PDB entry 6OVR | X-ray diffraction, 2.84 A resolution | chains D and E of the 9 polymer chains in the assembly

# Chain D
Name: DNA-directed RNA polymerase subunit beta'
Organism: Thermus thermophilus (strain HB8 / ATCC 27634 / DSM 579)
Notes: EC 2.7.7.6
UniProt: Q8RQE8 (RPOC_THET8); residues 1-1524 here = UniProt positions 1-1524
Chain sequence (1524 residues; each row starts with the number of its first residue):
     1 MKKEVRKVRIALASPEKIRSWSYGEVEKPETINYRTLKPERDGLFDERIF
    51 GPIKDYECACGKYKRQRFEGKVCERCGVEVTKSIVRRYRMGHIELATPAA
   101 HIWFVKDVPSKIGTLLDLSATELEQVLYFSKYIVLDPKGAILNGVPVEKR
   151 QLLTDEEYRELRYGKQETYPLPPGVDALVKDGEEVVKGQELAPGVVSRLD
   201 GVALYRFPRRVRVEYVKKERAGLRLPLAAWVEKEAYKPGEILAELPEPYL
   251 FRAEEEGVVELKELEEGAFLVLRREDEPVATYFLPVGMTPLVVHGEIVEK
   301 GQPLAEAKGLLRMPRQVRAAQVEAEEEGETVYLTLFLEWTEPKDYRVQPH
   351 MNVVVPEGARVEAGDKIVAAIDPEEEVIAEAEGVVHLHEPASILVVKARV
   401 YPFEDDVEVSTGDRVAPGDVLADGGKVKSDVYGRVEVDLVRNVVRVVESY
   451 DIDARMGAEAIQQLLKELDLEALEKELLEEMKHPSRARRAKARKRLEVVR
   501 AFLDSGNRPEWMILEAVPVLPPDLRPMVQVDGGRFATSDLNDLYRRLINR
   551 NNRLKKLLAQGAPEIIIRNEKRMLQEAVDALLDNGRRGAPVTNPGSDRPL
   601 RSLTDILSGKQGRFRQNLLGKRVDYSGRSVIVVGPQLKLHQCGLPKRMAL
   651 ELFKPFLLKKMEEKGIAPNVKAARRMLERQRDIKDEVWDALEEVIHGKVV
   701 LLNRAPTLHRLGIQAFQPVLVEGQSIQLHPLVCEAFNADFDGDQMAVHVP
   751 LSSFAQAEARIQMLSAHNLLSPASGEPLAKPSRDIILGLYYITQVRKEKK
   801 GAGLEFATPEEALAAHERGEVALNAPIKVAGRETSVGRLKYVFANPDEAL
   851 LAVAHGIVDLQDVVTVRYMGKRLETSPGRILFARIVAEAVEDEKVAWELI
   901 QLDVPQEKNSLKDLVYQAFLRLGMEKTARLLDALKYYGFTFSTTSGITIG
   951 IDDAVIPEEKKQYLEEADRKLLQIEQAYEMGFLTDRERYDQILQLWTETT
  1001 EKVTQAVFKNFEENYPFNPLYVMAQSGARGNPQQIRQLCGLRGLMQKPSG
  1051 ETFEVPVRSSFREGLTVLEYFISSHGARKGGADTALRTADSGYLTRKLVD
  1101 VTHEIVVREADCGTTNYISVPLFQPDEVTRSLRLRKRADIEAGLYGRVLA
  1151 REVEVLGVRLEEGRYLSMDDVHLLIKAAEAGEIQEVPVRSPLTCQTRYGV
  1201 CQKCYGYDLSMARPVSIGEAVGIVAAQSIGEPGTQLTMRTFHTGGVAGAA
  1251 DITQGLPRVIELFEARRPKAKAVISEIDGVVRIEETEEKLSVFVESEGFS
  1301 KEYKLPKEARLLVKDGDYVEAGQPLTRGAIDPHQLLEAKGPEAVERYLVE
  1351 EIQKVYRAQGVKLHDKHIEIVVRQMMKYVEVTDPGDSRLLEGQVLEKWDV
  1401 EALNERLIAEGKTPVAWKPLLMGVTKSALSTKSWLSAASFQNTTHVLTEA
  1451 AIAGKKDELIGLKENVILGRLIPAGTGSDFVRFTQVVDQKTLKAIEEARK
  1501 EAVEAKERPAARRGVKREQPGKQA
Unresolved in the structure: 1-2, 1238-1253, 1503-1524
Ion coordination: Zn2+ site 1: Cys58, Cys60, Cys73, Cys76; Mg2+ site 1: Asp739, Asp741, Asp743 (shared with 1 residue of chain I); Mg2+ site 2: Lys840 (shared with 1 residue of chain B); Zn2+ site 2: Cys1112, Cys1194, Cys1201, Cys1204
Small-molecule neighbours: pyrophosphate (POP): Asn737, Asp739, Arg1029

# Chain E
Name: DNA-directed RNA polymerase subunit omega
Organism: Thermus thermophilus (strain HB8 / ATCC 27634 / DSM 579)
Notes: EC 2.7.7.6
UniProt: Q8RQE7 (RPOZ_THET8); numbering as in UniProt (aligned over 1-99)
Chain sequence (99 residues; each row starts with the number of its first residue):
     1 MAEPGIDKLFGMVDSKYRLTVVVAKRAQQLLRHGFKNTVLEPEERPKMQT
    51 LEGLFDDPNAVTWAMKELLTGRLVFGENLVPEDRLQKEMERLYPVEREE
Unresolved in the structure: 1, 96-99

# Chain D / chain E interface
Residue-residue contacts (94):
  His640(D) - Ala2(E)
  Asp689(D) - Leu51(E)
  Glu693(D) - Met48(E)
  Glu693(D) - Thr50(E)  hydrogen bond
  His696(D) - Met48(E)
  His696(D) - Asp57(E)  salt bridge
  His696(D) - Asn59(E)  hydrogen bond (backbone-side chain)
  Gly697(D) - Asn59(E)
  Lys698(D) - Asn59(E)
  Ser753(D) - Ala24(E)
  Ser753(D) - Leu31(E)
  Phe754(D) - Ala24(E)  hydrophobic
  Phe754(D) - Gln28(E)
  Ala757(D) - Thr20(E)
  Ala757(D) - Ala24(E)  hydrophobic
  Glu758(D) - Thr20(E)
  Arg760(D) - Glu3(E)  salt bridge
  Arg760(D) - Asn59(E)  hydrogen bond
  Arg760(D) - Val61(E)
  Arg760(D) - Thr62(E)  hydrogen bond
  Ile761(D) - Phe10(E)  hydrophobic
  Ile761(D) - Leu19(E)  hydrophobic
  Ile761(D) - Thr20(E)
  Gln762(D) - Tyr17(E)
  Gln762(D) - Thr20(E)
  Leu764(D) - Ala2(E)  hydrophobic
  Leu764(D) - Glu3(E)
  Ala766(D) - Ala2(E)  hydrophobic
  His767(D) - Glu3(E)  hydrogen bond (side chain-backbone)
  His767(D) - Ile6(E)
  Gly923(D) - Asp7(E)
  Met924(D) - Ile6(E)  hydrophobic
  Met924(D) - Asp7(E)  hydrogen bond (backbone-side chain)
  Glu925(D) - Glu3(E)
  Glu925(D) - Pro4(E)
  Glu925(D) - Gly5(E)  hydrogen bond (side chain-backbone)
  Glu925(D) - Ile6(E)
  Glu925(D) - Asp7(E)  hydrogen bond (backbone-side chain)
  Asp1208(D) - Lys16(E)  salt bridge
  Met1211(D) - Lys16(E)  hydrogen bond
  Arg1213(D) - Phe10(E)
  Ser1216(D) - Ser15(E)
  Ser1216(D) - Lys16(E)  hydrogen bond (side chain-backbone)
  Ser1216(D) - Tyr17(E)
  Ile1217(D) - Ser15(E)  hydrogen bond (backbone-side chain)
  Ile1217(D) - Tyr17(E)
  Gly1218(D) - Tyr17(E)
  Glu1219(D) - Tyr17(E)  hydrogen bond
  Gly1475(D) - Tyr17(E)
  Thr1476(D) - Tyr17(E)
  Thr1476(D) - Thr20(E)
  Phe1480(D) - Asp14(E)
  Phe1480(D) - Arg18(E)  hydrogen bond (backbone-side chain)
  Phe1480(D) - Glu77(E)
  Val1481(D) - Ser15(E)
  Val1481(D) - Arg18(E)
  Val1481(D) - Val21(E)
  Arg1482(D) - Val21(E)
  Arg1482(D) - Lys25(E)  hydrogen bond (backbone-side chain)
  Phe1483(D) - Lys25(E)
  Phe1483(D) - Glu77(E)
  Thr1484(D) - Arg18(E)  hydrogen bond
  Thr1484(D) - Val22(E)
  Thr1484(D) - Lys25(E)  hydrogen bond (backbone-side chain)
  Thr1484(D) - Gly76(E)
  Gln1485(D) - Val74(E)
  Gln1485(D) - Phe75(E)
  Gln1485(D) - Gly76(E)  hydrogen bond (backbone-backbone)
  Gln1485(D) - Asn78(E)
  Gln1485(D) - Leu79(E)  hydrogen bond (side chain-backbone)
  Gln1485(D) - Val80(E)  hydrogen bond (side chain-backbone)
  Gln1485(D) - Glu82(E)
  Val1486(D) - Val22(E)
  Val1486(D) - Arg26(E)
  Val1486(D) - Gln29(E)  hydrogen bond (backbone-side chain)
  Val1486(D) - Val74(E)
  Val1487(D) - Leu73(E)
  Val1487(D) - Val74(E)  hydrogen bond (backbone-backbone)
  Val1487(D) - Leu79(E)  hydrophobic
  Val1487(D) - Leu85(E)  hydrophobic
  Asp1488(D) - Arg26(E)  salt bridge
  Asp1488(D) - Asn37(E)
  Asp1488(D) - Val39(E)
  Asp1488(D) - Arg72(E)
  Asp1488(D) - Leu73(E)
  Asp1488(D) - Tyr93(E)
  Gln1489(D) - Arg72(E)
  Lys1490(D) - Tyr93(E)
  Thr1491(D) - Leu92(E)
  Thr1491(D) - Tyr93(E)
  Ala1494(D) - Leu92(E)  hydrophobic
  Ile1495(D) - Glu88(E)
  Arg1499(D) - Pro81(E)
  Arg1499(D) - Arg84(E)
Also at the interface, not in a pair above, chain D (46 interface residues in all): Ala928, Gln1202, Leu1492
Also at the interface, not in a pair above, chain E (54 interface residues in all): Val23, Ala27, Lys47, Pro58, Met65, Met89, Arg91

# In short
Chain D and chain E form an interface of 46 and 54 residues respectively; the contacts include 21 hydrogen
bonds and 4 salt bridges. Polar pairs include His696(D)-Asp57(E), Arg760(D)-Glu3(E) and Asp1208(D)-Lys16(E).
Chain D binds pyrophosphate. Cys58(D), Cys60(D), Cys73(D) and Cys76(D) coordinate Zn2+ site 1.
Chain D is DNA-directed RNA polymerase subunit beta' and chain E is DNA-directed RNA polymerase subunit omega,
both from Thermus thermophilus (strain HB8 / ATCC 27634 / DSM 579); the structure, X-ray crystal structure of
a bacterial reiterative transcription complex of pyrG promoter variant -1G, was determined by X-ray
diffraction, deposited together with 6OVY, 6OW3, 6OY5, 6OY6, 6OY7, 6P70 and 6P71.
